Entry 8DDU (electron microscopy, 3.00 A resolution); this record covers chains A and E of the 8 polymer chains in the assembly.

[Chain A]
Protein: Transient receptor potential cation channel, subfamily M, member 3
Organism: Mus musculus
Reference sequence: Q5F4S7 (Q5F4S7_MOUSE); residue numbers follow UniProt; this construct covers 1-1371
Chain sequence (1371 residues; each row starts with the number of its first residue):
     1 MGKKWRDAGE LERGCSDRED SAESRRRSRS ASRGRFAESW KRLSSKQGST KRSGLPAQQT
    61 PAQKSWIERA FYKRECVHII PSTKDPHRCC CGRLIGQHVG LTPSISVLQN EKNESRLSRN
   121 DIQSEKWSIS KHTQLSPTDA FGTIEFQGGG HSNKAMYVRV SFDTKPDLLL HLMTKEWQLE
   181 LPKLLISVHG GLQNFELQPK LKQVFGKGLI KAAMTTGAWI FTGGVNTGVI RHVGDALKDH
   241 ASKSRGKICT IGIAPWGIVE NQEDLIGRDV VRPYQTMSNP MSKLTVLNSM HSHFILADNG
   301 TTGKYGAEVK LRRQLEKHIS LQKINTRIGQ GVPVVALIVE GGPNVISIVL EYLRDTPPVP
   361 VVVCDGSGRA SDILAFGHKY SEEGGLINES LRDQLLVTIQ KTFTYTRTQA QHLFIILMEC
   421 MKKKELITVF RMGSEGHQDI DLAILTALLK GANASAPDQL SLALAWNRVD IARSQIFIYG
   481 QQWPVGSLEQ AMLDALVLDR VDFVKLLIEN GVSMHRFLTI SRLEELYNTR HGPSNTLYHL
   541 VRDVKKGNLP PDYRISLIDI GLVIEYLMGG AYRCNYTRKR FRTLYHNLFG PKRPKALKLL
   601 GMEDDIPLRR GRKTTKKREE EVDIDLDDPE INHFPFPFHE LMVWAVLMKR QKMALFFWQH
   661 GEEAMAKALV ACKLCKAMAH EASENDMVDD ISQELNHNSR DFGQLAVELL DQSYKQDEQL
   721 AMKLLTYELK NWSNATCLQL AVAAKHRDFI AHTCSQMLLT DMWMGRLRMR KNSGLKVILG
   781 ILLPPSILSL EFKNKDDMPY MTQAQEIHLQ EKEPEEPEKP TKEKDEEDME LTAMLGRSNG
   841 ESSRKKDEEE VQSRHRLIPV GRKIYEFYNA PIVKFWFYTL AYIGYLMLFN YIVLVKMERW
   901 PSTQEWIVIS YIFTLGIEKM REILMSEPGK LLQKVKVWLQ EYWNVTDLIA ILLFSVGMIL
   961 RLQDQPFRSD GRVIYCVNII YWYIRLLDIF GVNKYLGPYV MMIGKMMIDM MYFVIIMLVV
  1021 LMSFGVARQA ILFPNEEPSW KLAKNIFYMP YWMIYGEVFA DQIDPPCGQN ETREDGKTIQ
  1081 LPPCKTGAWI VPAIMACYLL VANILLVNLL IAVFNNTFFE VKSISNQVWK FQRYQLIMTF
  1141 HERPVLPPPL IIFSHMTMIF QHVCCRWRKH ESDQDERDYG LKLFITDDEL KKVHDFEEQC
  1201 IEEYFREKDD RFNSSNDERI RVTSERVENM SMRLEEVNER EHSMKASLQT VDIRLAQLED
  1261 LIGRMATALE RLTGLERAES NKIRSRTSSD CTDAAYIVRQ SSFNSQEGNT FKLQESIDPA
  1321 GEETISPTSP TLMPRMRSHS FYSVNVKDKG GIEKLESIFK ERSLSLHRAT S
Disordered / not traced: 1-128, 383-396, 589-631, 795-860, 1068-1079, 1165-1176, 1244-1371
Ligand contacts:
  - 1,2-diacyl-glycerol-3-sn-phosphate (3PH), molecule 1: Glu941, Tyr942, Trp943, Thr946, Ile949, Leu953, Val977, Asn978, Ile980, Tyr981, Ile984, Leu987, Val1000, Ile1003, Gly1004, Met1007, Gln1132
  - 1,2-diacyl-glycerol-3-sn-phosphate (3PH), molecule 2: Val1020, Ser1023, Phe1024, Ile1094, Tyr1098, Val1101
  - 9Z9 ((3beta,14beta,17beta,25R)-3-[4-methoxy-3-(methoxymethyl)butoxy]spirost-5-en), molecule 1: Met887, Asn890, Tyr891, Leu894, Tyr983
  - 9Z9, molecule 2: Pro1038, Ser1039, Trp1040, Leu1042, Ala1043
  - PIO ([(2R)-2-octanoyloxy-3-[oxidanyl-[(1R,2R,3S,4R,5R,6S)-2,3,6-tris(oxidanyl)-4,5-diphosphonooxy-cyclohexyl]oxy-phosphoryl]oxy-propyl] octanoate): Ser773, Leu775, Phe875, Trp876, Thr879, Ile883, Ile989, Phe990, Asn993, Lys994, Tyr995

[Chain E]
Protein: Unidentified segment at the N-terminus of TRPM3
Organism: Mus musculus
Chain sequence (17 residues; numbered 1 to 17; the number before each row is that of its first residue; X marks 17 residues of unknown identity (built as UNK)):
     1 XXXXXXXXXX XXXXXXX

[Chain A / chain E interface]
Interface residues of chain A (facing chain E), 15 residues: His132, Thr133, Gln134, Leu135, Ser136, Pro137, Thr138, Phe141, Arg159, Val160, Ser161, Leu168, Asp298, Asn299, Gly300

[Summary]
Chain A and chain E make no direct contact in this assembly. Chain A binds 1,2-diacyl-glycerol-3-sn-phosphate,
compound 9Z9 and compound PIO.
Chain A is Transient receptor potential cation channel, subfamily M, member 3 and chain E is Unidentified
segment at the N-terminus of TRPM3, both from Mus musculus; the structure, cryo-EM structure of TRPM3 ion
channel in the presence of PIP2, state3, was determined by electron microscopy, deposited together with 8DDQ,
8DDR, 8DDS, 8DDT, 8DDV, 8DDW and 4 further entries.
